3OE4 - chain A; structure by X-ray diffraction, 1.49 A resolution.

== Chain A ==
Molecule: Catechol O-methyltransferase
Organism: Rattus norvegicus
Notes: EC 2.1.1.6; fragment: soluble form
UniProt: P22734 (COMT_RAT); residues 1-221 here correspond to UniProt positions 44-264 (UniProt number = residue number + 43)
Amino-acid sequence (221 residues; row label = number of the first residue in the row):
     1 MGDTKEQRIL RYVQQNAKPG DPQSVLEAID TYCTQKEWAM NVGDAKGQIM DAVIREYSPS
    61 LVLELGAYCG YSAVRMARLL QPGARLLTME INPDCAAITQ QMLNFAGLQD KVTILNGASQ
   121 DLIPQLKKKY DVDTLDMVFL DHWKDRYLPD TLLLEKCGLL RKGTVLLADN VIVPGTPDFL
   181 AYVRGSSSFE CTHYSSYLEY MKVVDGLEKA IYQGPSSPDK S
Unresolved in the structure: 1-2, 216-221
Sequence notes: engineered mutation I91 (Met134 in P22734), C95 (Tyr138 in P22734)
Ion coordination: Mg2+: D141, D169, N170 (together with catechol-type)
Ligand contacts: catechol-type (610; N-[(E)-3-[(2R,3S,4R,5R)-3,4-dihydroxy-5-purin-9-yl-oxolan-2-yl]prop-2-enyl]-2,3-dihydroxy-5-nitro-benzamide): W38, M40, K46, G66, Y68, M89, E90, I91, N92, C95, G117, A118, S119, D141, H142, W143, K144, D169, N170, P174, L198, E199

== Summary ==
Chain A binds catechol-type. The Mg2+ site is built by D141, D169 and N170.
Chain A is Catechol O-methyltransferase (Rattus norvegicus); the structure, Rat catechol O-methyltransferase
in complex with a catechol-type, purine-containing bisubstrate inhibitor - humanized form, was determined by
X-ray diffraction, deposited together with 3NW9, 3OE5, 3OZR, 3OZS and 3OZT.
